Entry 5MPE (electron microscopy, 4.50 A resolution (low resolution: residue-level contacts below are approximate; hydrogen-bond / salt-bridge calls are withheld)); this record covers chains U and O of the 13 polymer chains in the assembly.

Chain U:
Molecule: 26S proteasome regulatory subunit RPN8
Organism: Saccharomyces cerevisiae (strain ATCC 204508 / S288c)
UniProt: Q08723 (RPN8_YEAST); residues 1-338 here = UniProt positions 1-338
Sequence (338 residues; row label = number of the first residue in the row):
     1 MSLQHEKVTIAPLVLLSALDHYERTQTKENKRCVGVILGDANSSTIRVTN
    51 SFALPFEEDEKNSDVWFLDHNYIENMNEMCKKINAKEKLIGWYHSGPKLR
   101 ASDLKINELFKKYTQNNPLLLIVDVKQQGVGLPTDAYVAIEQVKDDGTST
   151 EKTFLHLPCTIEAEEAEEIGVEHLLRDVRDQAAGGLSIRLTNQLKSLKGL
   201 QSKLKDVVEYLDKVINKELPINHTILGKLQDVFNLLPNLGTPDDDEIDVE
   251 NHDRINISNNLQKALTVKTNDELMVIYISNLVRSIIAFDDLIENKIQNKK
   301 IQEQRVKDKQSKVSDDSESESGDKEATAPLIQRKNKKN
Unresolved in the structure: 299-338
UniProt features mapped onto this chain:
  - modified residue: S2 (N-acetylserine), S314 (Phosphoserine), S317 (Phosphoserine), S319 (Phosphoserine), T327 (Phosphothreonine)

Chain O:
Molecule: 26S proteasome regulatory subunit RPN9
Organism: Saccharomyces cerevisiae (strain ATCC 204508 / S288c)
UniProt: Q04062 (RPN9_YEAST); residues 1-393 here = UniProt positions 1-393
Sequence (393 residues; numbered 1 to 393; the number before each row is that of its first residue):
     1 MFNNHEIDTILSTLRMEADPSLHPLFEQFEKFYEEKLWFQLSESLTKFFD
    51 DAKSTPLRLRLYDNFVSKFYDKINQLSVVKYLLASLKDSKDFDESLKYLD
   101 DLKAQFQELDSKKQRNNGSKDHGDGILLIDSEIARTYLLKNDLVKARDLL
   151 DDLEKTLDKKDSIPLRITNSFYSTNSQYFKFKNDFNSFYYTSLLYLSTLE
   201 PSTSITLAERQQLAYDLSISALLGDKIYNFGELLHHPIMETIVNDSNYDW
   251 LFQLLNALTVGDFDKFDSLIKVQISKIPILAQHESFLRQKICLMTLIETV
   301 FVKNIRMLSFEDISKATHLPKDNVEHLVMRAISLGLLKGSIDQVNELVTI
   351 SWVQPRIISGDQITKMKDRLVEWNDQVEKLGKKMEARGQSIWV
Unresolved in the structure: 1-5

Chain U / chain O interface:
Residue-residue contacts - 52 pairs, chain U then chain O:
  M1(U) - D161(O)
  K111(U) - S162(O)
  K144(U) - S197(O)
  D145(U) - S197(O)
  D145(U) - H236(O)
  D146(U) - H236(O)
  D146(U) - P237(O)
  G147(U) - S197(O)
  G147(U) - H236(O)
  T148(U) - S197(O)
  S149(U) - L165(O)
  S149(U) - S197(O)
  S149(U) - T198(O)
  S149(U) - L199(O)
  T150(U) - T198(O)
  S187(U) - I391(O)
  S187(U) - V393(O)
  L190(U) - I391(O)
  L190(U) - W392(O)
  T191(U) - W392(O)
  T191(U) - V393(O)
  L194(U) - G381(O)
  L194(U) - W392(O)
  L197(U) - V377(O)
  L197(U) - M384(O)
  Q201(U) - N374(O)
  Q201(U) - E378(O)
  L204(U) - N374(O)
  K205(U) - N374(O)
  V207(U) - L370(O)
  V208(U) - L370(O)
  V208(U) - V371(O)
  L211(U) - L370(O)
  D212(U) - K367(O)
  I215(U) - I363(O)
  I215(U) - T364(O)
  H223(U) - R356(O)
  H223(U) - I357(O)
  H223(U) - I358(O)
  L226(U) - I363(O)
  L229(U) - M366(O)
  Q230(U) - F301(O)
  Q230(U) - P355(O)
  Q230(U) - R356(O)
  Q230(U) - I358(O)
  F233(U) - R306(O)
  F233(U) - M366(O)
  F233(U) - R369(O)
  F233(U) - L370(O)
  N234(U) - S351(O)
  N234(U) - W352(O)
  N234(U) - V353(O)
Other interface residues (no listed pair), chain U (34 interface residues in all): V143, Q193, K198, L200, V232, N238
Other interface residues (no listed pair), chain O (39 interface residues in all): L194, L196, E232, H235, W373, L380, E385

Overview:
Chain U and chain O form an interface of 34 and 39 residues respectively.
Here chain U is 26S proteasome regulatory subunit RPN8 and chain O is 26S proteasome regulatory subunit RPN9,
both from Saccharomyces cerevisiae (strain ATCC 204508 / S288c). Entry 5MPE (26S proteasome in presence of ATP
(s2)) was determined by electron microscopy together with 5MP9, 5MPA, 5MPB, 5MPC and 5MPD from the same study.
